PDB entry 9D3L | electron microscopy, 2.80 A resolution | chains A and I of the 12 polymer chains in the assembly

== Chain A ==
Molecule: Histone H3.2
Source organism: Homo sapiens
Reference sequence: Q71DI3 (H32_HUMAN); residues 38-135 here correspond to UniProt positions 39-136 (UniProt number = residue number + 1)
Sequence (98 residues; each row starts with the number of its first residue):
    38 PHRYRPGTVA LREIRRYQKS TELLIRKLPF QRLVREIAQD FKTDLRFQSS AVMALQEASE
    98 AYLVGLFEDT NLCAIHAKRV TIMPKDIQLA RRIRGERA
Unresolved in the structure: 38-42, 135
Swiss-Prot annotation at these positions:
  - modified residue: Tyr41 (Phosphotyrosine), Lys56 (N6,N6,N6-trimethyllysine), Ser57 (Phosphoserine), Lys64 (N6-(2-hydroxyisobutyryl)lysine), Lys79 (N6,N6,N6-trimethyllysine), Thr80 (Phosphothreonine), Ser86 (Phosphoserine), Thr107 (Phosphothreonine), Lys115 (N6-acetyllysine), Lys122 (N6-(2-hydroxyisobutyryl)lysine)
  - lipidation: Cys110 (S-palmitoyl cysteine)

== Chain I ==
Molecule: 601 DNA
Sequence (124 nucleotides; row label = number of the first residue in the row; numbers below 1 keep their minus sign (DC-51 is residue -51)):
   -51 CCGCTCAATT GGTCGTAGAC AGCTCTAGCA CCGCTTAAAC GCACGTACGC GCTGTCCCCC
     9 GCGTTTTAAC CGCCAAGGGG ATTACTCCCT AGTCTCCAGG CACGTGTCAG ATATATACAT
    69 CCTG

== How chain A and chain I interact ==
Pairs across the interface - 16 pairs, chain A then chain I:
  Pro43(A) - DG9(I)  phosphate contact
  Gly44(A) - DG9(I)  hydrogen bond to the phosphate
  Thr45(A) - DG9(I)  phosphate contact
  Val46(A) - DG9(I)  phosphate contact
  Val46(A) - DC10(I)  phosphate contact
  Ala47(A) - DG9(I)  hydrogen bond to the phosphate
  Arg63(A) - DA17(I)  phosphate contact
  Arg63(A) - DC18(I)  salt bridge to the phosphate
  Lys64(A) - DC18(I)  hydrogen bond to the phosphate
  Leu65(A) - DA17(I)  phosphate contact
  Leu65(A) - DC18(I)  hydrogen bond to the phosphate
  Pro66(A) - DA17(I)  phosphate contact
  Arg69(A) - DA17(I)  salt bridge to the phosphate
  Asp81(A) - DG27(I)  phosphate contact
  Arg83(A) - DG26(I)  sugar contact
  Arg83(A) - DG27(I)  sugar contact
Interface residues without a listed pair, chain A (13 interface residues in all): Gln85
Interface residues without a listed pair, chain I (8 interface residues in all): DC8, DA29

== Summary ==
The interface between chain A and chain I involves 13 residues on one side and 8 on the other, with 4 hydrogen
bonds and 2 salt bridges. Among the polar pairs are Gly44(A)-DG9(I), Ala47(A)-DG9(I) and Lys64(A)-DC18(I).
Here chain A is Histone H3.2 (Homo sapiens) and chain I is 601 DNA. Entry 9D3L (Two Dsup molecules in complex
with the nucleosome open from the left side) was determined by electron microscopy together with 9D3K, 9D3N,
9D3O, 9D3Q, 9D3R, 9D3S and 9D3T from the same study.
